2XH2 - chains C and D; structure by X-ray diffraction, 1.80 A resolution.

== Chain C (and D) ==
Protein: Enolase 1
Organism: Saccharomyces cerevisiae
Notes: EC 4.2.1.11; chain D of this document is another copy of the same molecule, construct and numbering; everything in this record applies to it too
UniProt: P00924 (ENO1_YEAST); residues 1-436 here correspond to UniProt positions 2-437 (UniProt number = residue number + 1)
Chain sequence (443 residues; row label = number of the first residue in the row):
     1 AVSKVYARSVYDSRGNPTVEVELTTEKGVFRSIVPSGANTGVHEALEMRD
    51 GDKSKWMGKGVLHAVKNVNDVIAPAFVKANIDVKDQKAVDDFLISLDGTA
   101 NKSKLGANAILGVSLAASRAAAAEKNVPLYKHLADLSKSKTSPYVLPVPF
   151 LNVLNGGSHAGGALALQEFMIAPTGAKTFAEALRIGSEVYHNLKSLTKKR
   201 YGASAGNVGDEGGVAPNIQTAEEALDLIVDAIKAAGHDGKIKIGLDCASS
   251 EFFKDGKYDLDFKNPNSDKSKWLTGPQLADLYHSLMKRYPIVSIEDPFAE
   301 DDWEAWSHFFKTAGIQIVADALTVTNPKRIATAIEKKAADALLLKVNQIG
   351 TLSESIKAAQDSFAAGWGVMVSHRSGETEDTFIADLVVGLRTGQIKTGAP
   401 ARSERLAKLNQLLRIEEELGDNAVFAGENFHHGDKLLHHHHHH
Disordered / not traced: 439-443
Differences from the reference sequence: expression tag (437-443); engineered mutation Asn39 (Ser40 in P00924), Ala321 (Asp322 in P00924)
Ion coordination: Mg2+: Asp246, Glu295, Asp320 (together with 2-phosphoglyceric acid)
Residues lining bound ligands: 2-phosphoglyceric acid (2PG): Gly37, Ala38, Gln167, Glu168, Glu211, Asp246, Glu295, Asp320, Leu343, Lys345, Ser372, His373, Arg374, Ser375, Lys396
Curated features (UniProtKB/Swiss-Prot):
  - active site: Glu211 (Proton donor), Lys345 (Proton acceptor)
  - binding site (substrate): His159, Glu168, Glu295, Asp320, Ser372 to Ser375, Lys396
  - binding site (Mg(2+)): Asp246, Glu295, Asp320
  - modified residue: Ser118 (Phosphoserine), Ser137 (Phosphoserine), Ser187 (Phosphoserine), Thr312 (Phosphothreonine), Thr323 (Phosphothreonine)
  - cross-link (Glycyl lysine isopeptide (Lys-Gly)): Lys59 (interchain with G-Cter in ubiquitin), Lys242 (interchain with G-Cter in ubiquitin), Lys357 (interchain with G-Cter in ubiquitin)

== Interface between chain C and chain D ==
Pairs across the interface - 88 pairs, chain C then chain D:
  Tyr6(C) - Glu417(D)  hydrogen bond
  Arg8(C) - Arg414(D)
  Arg8(C) - Glu417(D)  salt bridge
  Ser9(C) - Leu413(D)
  Val10(C) - Asn410(D)
  Tyr11(C) - Leu183(D)  hydrophobic
  Tyr11(C) - Arg184(D)  hydrogen bond (side chain-backbone)
  Tyr11(C) - Ser187(D)
  Tyr11(C) - Leu406(D)  hydrophobic
  Tyr11(C) - Asn410(D)  hydrogen bond (backbone-side chain)
  Tyr11(C) - Leu413(D)  hydrophobic
  Asp12(C) - Leu406(D)
  Ser13(C) - Ala401(D)
  Ser13(C) - Arg402(D)  hydrogen bond (backbone-backbone)
  Ser13(C) - Ser403(D)
  Arg14(C) - His191(D)  hydrogen bond (backbone-side chain)
  Arg14(C) - Pro400(D)
  Gly15(C) - His191(D)
  Gly15(C) - Pro400(D)  hydrogen bond (backbone-backbone)
  Asn16(C) - His191(D)  hydrogen bond
  Glu20(C) - Arg414(D)  salt bridge
  Arg31(C) - Arg414(D)
  Ser54(C) - Arg184(D)
  Lys55(C) - Glu188(D)
  Trp56(C) - Arg184(D)
  Trp56(C) - Ser187(D)
  Trp56(C) - Glu188(D)  hydrogen bond (backbone-side chain)
  Met57(C) - Glu188(D)
  Met57(C) - His191(D)
  Met57(C) - Asn192(D)
  Gly161(C) - Ala203(D)
  Leu183(C) - Tyr11(D)  hydrophobic
  Arg184(C) - Tyr11(D)  hydrogen bond (backbone-side chain)
  Arg184(C) - Ser54(D)
  Arg184(C) - Trp56(D)
  Ser187(C) - Tyr11(D)
  Ser187(C) - Trp56(D)
  Glu188(C) - Ser54(D)
  Glu188(C) - Lys55(D)
  Glu188(C) - Trp56(D)  hydrogen bond (side chain-backbone)
  His191(C) - Arg14(D)
  His191(C) - Gly15(D)  hydrogen bond (side chain-backbone)
  His191(C) - Asn16(D)  hydrogen bond
  His191(C) - Met57(D)
  Asn192(C) - Met57(D)
  Asn207(C) - Asn207(D)
  Asn207(C) - Val208(D)
  Asn207(C) - Gly209(D)
  Asn207(C) - Ala215(D)
  Val208(C) - Asn207(D)
  Val208(C) - Val208(D)  hydrogen bond (backbone-backbone)
  Val208(C) - Arg402(D)
  Ala215(C) - Asn207(D)  hydrogen bond (backbone-side chain)
  Asn217(C) - Ser204(D)
  Glu377(C) - Ser403(D)
  Thr378(C) - Ser403(D)
  Glu379(C) - Ala407(D)
  Glu379(C) - Asn410(D)  hydrogen bond
  Glu379(C) - Arg414(D)  salt bridge
  Pro400(C) - Arg14(D)
  Pro400(C) - Gly15(D)  hydrogen bond (backbone-backbone)
  Ala401(C) - Ser13(D)
  Arg402(C) - Ser13(D)  hydrogen bond (backbone-backbone)
  Arg402(C) - Val208(D)
  Arg402(C) - Arg402(D)
  Arg402(C) - Glu404(D)
  Ser403(C) - Ser13(D)
  Ser403(C) - Glu377(D)
  Ser403(C) - Thr378(D)
  Ser403(C) - Glu404(D)  hydrogen bond (backbone-side chain)
  Glu404(C) - Arg402(D)
  Glu404(C) - Ser403(D)  hydrogen bond (side chain-backbone)
  Leu406(C) - Tyr11(D)  hydrophobic
  Leu406(C) - Asp12(D)
  Leu406(C) - Ser13(D)
  Ala407(C) - Glu379(D)
  Asn410(C) - Val10(D)
  Asn410(C) - Tyr11(D)  hydrogen bond (side chain-backbone)
  Asn410(C) - Glu379(D)  hydrogen bond
  Leu413(C) - Ser9(D)
  Leu413(C) - Tyr11(D)  hydrophobic
  Arg414(C) - Arg8(D)
  Arg414(C) - Glu20(D)  salt bridge
  Arg414(C) - Arg31(D)
  Arg414(C) - Ile33(D)
  Arg414(C) - Glu379(D)  salt bridge
  Glu417(C) - Tyr6(D)  hydrogen bond
  Glu417(C) - Arg8(D)  salt bridge
Other interface residues (no listed pair), chain C (48 interface residues in all): Ile33, His159, Ala160, Ser204, Gly209, Asp210, Gln411
Other interface residues (no listed pair), chain D (45 interface residues in all): Lys194, Asn217

== In short ==
48 residues of chain C face 45 of chain D across their interface; the contacts include 22 hydrogen bonds and 6
salt bridges. Polar pairs include Arg8(C)-Glu417(D), Glu20(C)-Arg414(D) and Glu379(C)-Arg414(D). Bound to
chain C: 2-phosphoglyceric acid.
Both chains are Enolase 1 (Saccharomyces cerevisiae). Entry 2XH2 (Engineering the enolase active site pocket:
Crystal structure of the S39N D321A mutant of yeast enolase ...) was determined by X-ray diffraction together
with 2XGZ, 2XH0, 2XH4 and 2XH7 from the same study.
